Entry 8RZD (X-ray diffraction, 2.10 A resolution); this record covers chains A and B.

== Chain A ==
Protein: 2'-O-methyltransferase nsp16
Organism: Severe acute respiratory syndrome coronavirus 2
Notes: EC 2.1.1.57
UniProt: P0DTD1 (R1AB_SARS2); residues 1-298 here correspond to UniProt positions 6799-7096 (UniProt number = residue number + 6798)
Sequence (302 residues; each row starts with the number of its first residue; numbers below 1 keep their minus sign (Gly-3 is residue -3)):
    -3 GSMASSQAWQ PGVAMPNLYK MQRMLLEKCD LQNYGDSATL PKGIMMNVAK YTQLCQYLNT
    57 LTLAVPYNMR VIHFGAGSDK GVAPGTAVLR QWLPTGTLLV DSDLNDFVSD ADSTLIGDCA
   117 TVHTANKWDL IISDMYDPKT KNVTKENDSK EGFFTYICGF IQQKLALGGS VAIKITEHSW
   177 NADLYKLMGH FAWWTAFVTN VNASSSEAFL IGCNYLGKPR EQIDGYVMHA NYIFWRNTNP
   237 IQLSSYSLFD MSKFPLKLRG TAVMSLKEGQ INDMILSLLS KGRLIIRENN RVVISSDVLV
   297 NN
Disordered / not traced: -3 to 1, 298
Differences from the reference sequence: expression tag (-3 to 0)
Residues lining bound ligands: A1H4C (3-[[(2S,3S,4R,5R)-5-(6-aminopurin-9-yl)-3,4-bis(oxidanyl)oxolan-2-yl]methylsulfanylmethyl]-5-(3-hydroxyphenyl)benzoic acid): Gly71, Gly73, Ser74, Asp99, Leu100, Asn101, Gly113, Asp114, Cys115, Asp130, Met131, Tyr132, Pro134, Phe149
UniProt features mapped onto this chain:
  - active site: Lys46, Asp130, Lys170, Glu203

== Chain B ==
Protein: Non-structural protein 10
Organism: Severe acute respiratory syndrome coronavirus 2
UniProt: P0DTC1 (R1A_SARS2); residues 1-139 here correspond to UniProt positions 4254-4392 (UniProt number = residue number + 4253)
Sequence (142 residues; each row starts with the number of its first residue; numbers below 1 keep their minus sign (Gly-2 is residue -2)):
    -2 GSMAGNATEV PANSTVLSFC AFAVDAAKAY KDYLASGGQP ITNCVKMLCT HTGTGQAITV
    58 TPEANMDQES FGGASCCLYC RCHIDHPNPK GFCDLKGKYV QIPTTCANDP VGFTLKNTVC
   118 TVCGMWKGYG CSCDQLREPM LQ
Disordered / not traced: -2 to 17, 133-139
Differences from the reference sequence: expression tag (-2 to 0)
Metal / ion sites: Zn2+ site 1: Cys74, Cys77, His83, Cys90; Zn2+ site 2: Cys117, Cys120, Cys128, Cys130

== How chain A and chain B interact ==
Residue-residue contacts (41):
  Lys38(A) - Lys43(B)  hydrogen bond (backbone-side chain)
  Gly39(A) - Lys43(B)
  Ile40(A) - Lys43(B)
  Ile40(A) - Met44(B)
  Ile40(A) - Leu45(B)  hydrophobic
  Met41(A) - Cys41(B)
  Met41(A) - Val42(B)  hydrophobic
  Val44(A) - Val42(B)  hydrophobic
  Val44(A) - Lys43(B)
  Thr48(A) - Leu45(B)
  Lys76(A) - Asn40(B)
  Val78(A) - Asn40(B)
  Val78(A) - Val42(B)  hydrophobic
  Val78(A) - Arg78(B)
  Pro80(A) - Val42(B)  hydrophobic
  Ala83(A) - Val42(B)  hydrophobic
  Ala83(A) - Met44(B)
  Ala83(A) - Tyr96(B)  hydrogen bond (backbone-side chain)
  Val84(A) - Met44(B)  hydrophobic
  Arg86(A) - Gly94(B)  hydrogen bond (side chain-backbone)
  Arg86(A) - Tyr96(B)
  Gln87(A) - Met44(B)
  Gln87(A) - Leu45(B)  hydrogen bond (side chain-backbone)
  Gln87(A) - Thr58(B)
  Gln87(A) - Pro59(B)
  Gln87(A) - Tyr96(B)  hydrogen bond (backbone-side chain)
  Thr91(A) - Val57(B)
  Val104(A) - Cys77(B)
  Ser105(A) - Ala71(B)
  Ser105(A) - Lys93(B)  hydrogen bond (backbone-side chain)
  Asp106(A) - Gly69(B)
  Asp106(A) - Gly70(B)  hydrogen bond (side chain-backbone)
  Asp106(A) - Ala71(B)  hydrogen bond (side chain-backbone)
  Asp106(A) - Lys93(B)
  Asp106(A) - Gly94(B)  hydrogen bond (side chain-backbone)
  Asp106(A) - Lys95(B)
  Leu244(A) - Leu45(B)  hydrophobic
  Met247(A) - Leu45(B)
  Met247(A) - Cys46(B)
  Met247(A) - Thr47(B)
  Ser248(A) - Thr47(B)
Other interface residues (no listed pair), chain A (23 interface residues in all): Pro37, Ala45, Ala107
Other interface residues (no listed pair), chain B (23 interface residues in all): Ser72, His80, Leu92

== In short ==
Chain A and chain B each contribute 23 residues to their interface; the contacts include 9 hydrogen bonds.
Among the polar pairs are Lys38(A)-Lys43(B), Ala83(A)-Tyr96(B) and Arg86(A)-Gly94(B). Bound to chain A:
compound A1H4C. Curated annotation (UniProt) lists 4 active-site residues on chain A.
Here chain A is 2'-O-methyltransferase nsp16 and chain B is Non-structural protein 10, both from Severe acute
respiratory syndrome coronavirus 2. Entry 8RZD (SARS-CoV-2 nsp16-nsp10 in complex with SAM derivative
inhibitor 9) was determined by X-ray diffraction (same publication as 8RV4, 8RV5, 8RV6, 8RV7, 8RV8, 8RV9 and 4
further entries).
